3DY3 - chains N and 1 of the 28 polymer chains in the assembly; structure by X-ray diffraction, 2.81 A resolution.

# Chain N
Name: Proteasome component PRE3
Organism: Saccharomyces cerevisiae
Notes: EC 3.4.25.1
Reference sequence: P38624 (PSB6_YEAST); the construct lacks a stretch of the UniProt sequence and is renumbered around it, so the offset changes along the chain: 1-70 = UniProt 20-89; 72-92 = UniProt 90-110; 94-105 = UniProt 111-122; 106-181 = UniProt 125-200; 1 more segments
Amino-acid sequence (196 residues; each row starts with the number of its first residue; note: 3 numbers in that range are skipped by the numbering (no residue carries them; nothing is unmodelled there); a row labelled like 10A-10B holds insertion residues (10A, then the next letters in order)):
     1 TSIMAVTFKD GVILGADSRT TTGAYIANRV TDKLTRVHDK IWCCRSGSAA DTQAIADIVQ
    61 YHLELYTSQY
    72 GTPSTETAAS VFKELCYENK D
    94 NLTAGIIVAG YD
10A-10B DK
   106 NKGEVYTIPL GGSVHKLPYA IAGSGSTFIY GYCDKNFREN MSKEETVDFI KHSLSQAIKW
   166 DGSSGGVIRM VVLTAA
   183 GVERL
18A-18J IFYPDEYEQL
UniProt features mapped onto this chain:
  - active site: Thr1 (Nucleophile)

# Chain 1
Name: Proteasome component PRE4
Organism: Saccharomyces cerevisiae
Notes: EC 3.4.25.1
Reference sequence: P30657 (PSB4_YEAST); the construct lacks a stretch of the UniProt sequence and is renumbered around it, so the offset changes along the chain: -8 to -1 = UniProt 34-41; 1-70 = UniProt 42-111; 74-92 = UniProt 120-138; 93-105 = UniProt 141-153; 3 more segments
Amino-acid sequence (233 residues; each row starts with the number of its first residue; note: 6 numbers in that range are skipped by the numbering (no residue carries them; nothing is unmodelled there); a row labelled like 71B-71D holds insertion residues (71B, then the next letters in order); numbers below 1 keep their minus sign (Thr-8 is residue -8)):
    -8 TQQPIVTG
     1 TSVISMKYDN GVIIAADNLG SYGSLLRFNG VERLIPVGDN TVVGISGDIS DMQHIERLLK
    61 DLVTENAYDN
   69A P
   69C L
   70A A
   71A D
    72 A
71B-71D EEA
    74 LEPSYIFEYL ATVMYQRRS
92A-92B KM
    93 NPLWNAIIVA GVQ
10A-10B SN
   106 GDQFLRYVNL LGVTYSSPTL ATGFGAHMAN PLLRKV
14A-14G VDRESDI
   144 PKTTVQVAEE AIVNAMRVLY YRDARSSRNF SLAIIDKN
   18A T
   183 GLTFKKNLQV ENMKWDFAKD IKGYGTQKI

# Interface between chain N and chain 1
Pairs across the interface (62; chain N residue first):
  Ile18A(N) - Ala200(1)
  Ile18A(N) - Lys201(1)
  Tyr18C(N) - Trp197(1)
  Tyr18C(N) - Asp198(1)
  Tyr18C(N) - Lys201(1)
  Pro18D(N) - Trp197(1)
  Asp18E(N) - Arg171(1)  salt bridge
  Glu18H(N) - Tyr163(1)  hydrogen bond
  Glu18H(N) - Arg171(1)  salt bridge
  Arg19(N) - Ala167(1)
  Thr21(N) - Ala167(1)
  Ala24(N) - Phe129(1)
  Ala24(N) - Arg165(1)
  Ala24(N) - Asp166(1)
  Ala24(N) - Ala167(1)  hydrogen bond (backbone-backbone)
  Tyr25(N) - Phe129(1)  hydrophobic
  Tyr25(N) - Arg165(1)
  Ile26(N) - Tyr164(1)
  Ile26(N) - Arg165(1)  hydrogen bond (backbone-backbone)
  Ile26(N) - Asp166(1)
  Ile26(N) - Ala167(1)
  Ala27(N) - Arg165(1)  hydrogen bond (backbone-side chain)
  Arg29(N) - Tyr164(1)
  Arg29(N) - Arg165(1)
  Arg29(N) - Lys196(1)  hydrogen bond (side chain-backbone)
  Arg29(N) - Trp197(1)
  Arg29(N) - Phe199(1)
  Val30(N) - Trp197(1)  hydrophobic
  Val30(N) - Phe199(1)  hydrophobic
  Val30(N) - Ala200(1)  hydrophobic
  Val30(N) - Ile203(1)  hydrophobic
  Asp32(N) - Lys204(1)
  Asp32(N) - Gly205(1)  hydrogen bond (side chain-backbone)
  Asp32(N) - Gln209(1)
  Leu34(N) - Gln209(1)  hydrogen bond (backbone-side chain)
  Thr35(N) - Tyr206(1)
  Thr35(N) - Gln209(1)
  Arg36(N) - Gln209(1)  hydrogen bond (backbone-side chain)
  Arg36(N) - Ile211(1)
  Trp42(N) - Gln209(1)
  Trp42(N) - Ile211(1)  hydrophobic
  Arg45(N) - Tyr206(1)
  Gln53(N) - Tyr206(1)
  Ala56(N) - Tyr206(1)
  Asp57(N) - Tyr206(1)  hydrogen bond
  Phe133(N) - Leu25(1)  hydrophobic
  Lys164(N) - Leu26(1)
  Trp165(N) - Ser24(1)
  Trp165(N) - Leu25(1)
  Trp165(N) - Leu26(1)  hydrogen bond (backbone-backbone)
  Trp165(N) - Arg27(1)
  Asp166(N) - Ser24(1)
  Gly167(N) - Ser24(1)  hydrogen bond (backbone-backbone)
  Gly167(N) - Leu26(1)
  Gly167(N) - Ala167(1)
  Gly171(N) - Trp197(1)
  Val172(N) - Trp197(1)  hydrophobic
  Arg174(N) - Ala200(1)  hydrogen bond (side chain-backbone)
  Arg174(N) - Ile203(1)
  Arg186(N) - Lys204(1)
  Arg186(N) - Gln209(1)
  Arg186(N) - Ile211(1)  hydrogen bond (side chain-backbone)
Other interface residues (no listed pair), chain N (34 interface residues in all): Asn28, Ile163, Ser168
Other interface residues (no listed pair), chain 1 (26 interface residues in all): Met133, Arg168, Met195

# In short
The interface between chain N and chain 1 involves 34 residues on one side and 26 on the other, with 13
hydrogen bonds and 2 salt bridges. Among the polar pairs are Asp18E(N)-Arg171(1), Glu18H(N)-Arg171(1) and
Glu18H(N)-Tyr163(1). UniProt lists active-site residue Thr1(N) on chain N.
Here chain N is Proteasome component PRE3 and chain 1 is Proteasome component PRE4, both from Saccharomyces
cerevisiae. Entry 3DY3 (Crystal structure of yeast 20S proteasome in complex with the epimer form of
spirolactacystin) was determined by X-ray diffraction together with 3DY4 from the same study.
